Entry 6UAB (X-ray diffraction, 2.10 A resolution); this record covers chains A and B.

== Chain A ==
Name: Induced myeloid leukemia cell differentiation protein Mcl-1
Source organism: Homo sapiens
UniProt: Q07820 (MCL1_HUMAN); residues 172-325 here = UniProt positions 172-325
Amino-acid sequence (156 residues; numbered 170 to 325; the number before each row is that of its first residue):
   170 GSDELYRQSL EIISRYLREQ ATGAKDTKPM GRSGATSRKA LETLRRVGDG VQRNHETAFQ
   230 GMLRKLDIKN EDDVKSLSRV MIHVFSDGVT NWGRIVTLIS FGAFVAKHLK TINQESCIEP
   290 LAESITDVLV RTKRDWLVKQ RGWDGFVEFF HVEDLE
Unresolved in the structure: 170
Construct notes: expression tag (170-171)
Small-molecule neighbours: adamantane (ADM): M231, V249, V253, T266, L267, F270
Swiss-Prot annotation at these positions:
  - motif: A209 to N223 (BH3), H252 to A272 (BH1), D304 to F319 (BH2)
  - cross-link (Glycyl lysine isopeptide (Lys-Gly)): K194 (interchain with G-Cter in ubiquitin), K197 (interchain with G-Cter in ubiquitin)
  - mutagenesis: K194 (K194R: Reduced ubiquitination), K197 (K197R: Reduced ubiquitination), K208 (K208R: No effect on ubiquitination), K234 (K234R: No effect on ubiquitination)

== Chain B ==
Name: modified unnatural Bim BH3 peptide
Amino-acid sequence (23 residues; each row starts with the number of its first residue):
     3 XIWLAQGGRR LGDEINAYYA RRX
Modified residues: ACE (acetyl group) at position 3, NH2 (amino group) at position 25; L6 (norleucine; NLE); A7 (alpha-aminoisobutyric acid; AIB)
Small-molecule neighbours: adamantane (ADM): L6, A7, G9, G10, R11

== Interface between chain A and chain B ==
Residue-residue contacts (37):
  V216(A) - Y21(B)
  V220(A) - I17(B)  hydrophobic
  H224(A) - L13(B)
  H224(A) - I17(B)
  F228(A) - L13(B)  hydrophobic
  M231(A) - L6(B)
  K234(A) - W5(B)
  K234(A) - L6(B)
  L235(A) - L6(B)
  R248(A) - I4(B)
  V249(A) - ACE_3(B)
  V249(A) - I4(B)
  V249(A) - A7(B)
  H252(A) - I4(B)
  H252(A) - A7(B)
  H252(A) - R11(B)  hydrogen bond (backbone-side chain)
  V253(A) - R11(B)
  S255(A) - R11(B)  hydrogen bond
  D256(A) - R11(B)  salt bridge
  N260(A) - D15(B)  hydrogen bond
  N260(A) - N18(B)
  W261(A) - N18(B)  hydrogen bond (backbone-side chain)
  G262(A) - G14(B)
  G262(A) - N18(B)  hydrogen bond (backbone-side chain)
  R263(A) - R11(B)
  R263(A) - G14(B)
  R263(A) - D15(B)  salt bridge
  V265(A) - I17(B)  hydrophobic
  T266(A) - L13(B)
  T266(A) - G14(B)
  T266(A) - I17(B)
  F318(A) - N18(B)
  F318(A) - Y21(B)  hydrophobic
  F319(A) - Y21(B)  hydrophobic
  V321(A) - R24(B)
  E322(A) - R24(B)  hydrogen bond (backbone-backbone)
  E322(A) - NH2_25(B)  hydrogen bond (side chain-backbone)
Other interface residues (no listed pair), chain A (26 interface residues in all): R215, V258, H320
Other interface residues (no listed pair), chain B (17 interface residues in all): G10, E16, A22

== Overview ==
26 residues of chain A and 17 residues of chain B are in contact; the contacts include 7 hydrogen bonds and 2
salt bridges. Polar contacts include D256(A)-R11(B), R263(A)-D15(B) and H252(A)-R11(B). Adamantane is bound
between chain A and chain B.
Chain A is Induced myeloid leukemia cell differentiation protein Mcl-1 (Homo sapiens) and chain B is modified
unnatural Bim BH3 peptide; the structure, Human Mcl-1 in complex with a modified unnatural Bim BH3 peptide,
was determined by X-ray diffraction.
